PDB entry 6YUM | X-ray diffraction, 2.75 A resolution | chain AAA

Chain AAA:
Protein: Casein kinase II subunit alpha
Organism: Homo sapiens
Notes: EC 2.7.11.1
Reference sequence: P68400 (CSK21_HUMAN); numbering as in UniProt (aligned over 1-391)
Amino-acid sequence (391 residues; numbered 1 to 391; the number before each row is that of its first residue):
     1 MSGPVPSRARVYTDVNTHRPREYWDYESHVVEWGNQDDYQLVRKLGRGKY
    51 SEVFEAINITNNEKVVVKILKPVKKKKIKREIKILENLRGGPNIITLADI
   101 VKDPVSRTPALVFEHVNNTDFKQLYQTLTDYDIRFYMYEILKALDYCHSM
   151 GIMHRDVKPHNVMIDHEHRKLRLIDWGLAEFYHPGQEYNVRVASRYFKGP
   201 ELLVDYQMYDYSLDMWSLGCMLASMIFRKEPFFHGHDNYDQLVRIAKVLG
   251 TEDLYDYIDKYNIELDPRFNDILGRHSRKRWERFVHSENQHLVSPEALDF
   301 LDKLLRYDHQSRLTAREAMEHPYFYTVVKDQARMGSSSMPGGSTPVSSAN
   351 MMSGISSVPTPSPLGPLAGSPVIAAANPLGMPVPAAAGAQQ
Unresolved in the structure: 1-2, 334-391
Curated features (UniProtKB/Swiss-Prot):
  - region: Gln36 to Leu41 (Interaction with beta subunit)
  - active site: Asp156 (Proton acceptor)
  - binding site (ATP): Leu45 to Val53, Lys68
  - modified residue: Thr344 (Phosphothreonine), Thr360 (Phosphothreonine), Ser362 (Phosphoserine), Ser370 (Phosphoserine)
  - natural variant: Arg47 (R47Q: In OCNDS), Tyr50 (Y50S: In OCNDS), Asp175 (D175G: In OCNDS), Lys198 (K198R: In OCNDS)
Small-molecule neighbours: PQ8 (4-[5-[2-(2-hydroxyethyloxy)ethyl-[(2-methylpropan-2-yl)oxycarbonyl]amino]pyrazolo[1,5-a]pyrimidin-3-yl]-2-oxidanyl-benzoic acid): Leu45, Gly46, Arg47, Gly48, Val53, Val66, Lys68, Ile95, Phe113, Glu114, His115, Val116, Asn118, Asp120, His160, Met163, Ile174, Asp175
What the authors report for this chain:
  - binding site for PQ8: Lys68, Glu81, Val116, Asn118, Asp175

Overview:
Ligands of chain AAA: compound PQ8. From UniProt: active-site residue Asp156 and 10 ATP-binding residues. The
paper reports a binding site for PQ8 at Lys68, Glu81 and Val116 among others.
Chain AAA is Casein kinase II subunit alpha (Homo sapiens); the structure, CK2 alpha bound to unclosed
Macrocycle, was determined by X-ray diffraction (same publication as 6YUL).
